PDB entry 1J8U | X-ray diffraction, 1.50 A resolution | chain A

[Chain A]
Molecule: Phenylalanine-4-hydroxylase
Source organism: Homo sapiens
Notes: EC 1.14.16.1; fragment: Catalytic Domain (Residues 103-427)
UniProt: P00439 (PH4H_HUMAN); numbering as in UniProt (aligned over 103-427)
Sequence (325 residues; each row starts with the number of its first residue):
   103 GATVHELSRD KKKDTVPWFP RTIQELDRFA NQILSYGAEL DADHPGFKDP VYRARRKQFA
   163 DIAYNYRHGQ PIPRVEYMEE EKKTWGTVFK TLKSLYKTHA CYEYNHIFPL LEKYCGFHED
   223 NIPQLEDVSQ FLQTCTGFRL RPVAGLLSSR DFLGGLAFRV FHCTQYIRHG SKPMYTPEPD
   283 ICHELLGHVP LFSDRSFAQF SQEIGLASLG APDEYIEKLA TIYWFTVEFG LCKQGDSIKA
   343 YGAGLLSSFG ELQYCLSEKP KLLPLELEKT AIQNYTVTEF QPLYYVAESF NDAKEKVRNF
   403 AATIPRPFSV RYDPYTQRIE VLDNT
Disordered / not traced: 103-117, 425-427
Curated features (UniProtKB/Swiss-Prot):
  - binding site (Fe cation): H285, H290, E330
  - natural variant: A104 (A104D: In PAH deficiency), S110 (S110C: In PAH deficiency), F121 (F121L: In PAH deficiency), T124 (T124I: In PAH deficiency), D129 (D129Y: In PAH deficiency), D143 (D143G: In PAH deficiency), D145 (D145V: In PAH deficiency), H146 (H146Y: In PAH deficiency), G148 (G148S: In PAH deficiency), D151 (D151H: In PAH deficiency), Y154 (Y154N: In PAH deficiency; uncertain significance), R155 (R155P: In PAH deficiency), 123 further natural variant entries in UniProt
  - mutagenesis: I283 (I283C: Loss of positive cooperativity and reduction of fold-activation by L-Phe preincubation)
Bound ions: Fe2+: H285, H290, E330
Residues lining bound ligands: tetrahydrobiopterin (H4B): V245, G247, L248, L249, S250, S251, F254, L255, H264, P281, A322, Y325

[Summary]
Ligands of chain A: tetrahydrobiopterin. The Fe2+ site is built by H285, H290 and E330. From UniProt: 3 Fe
cation-binding residues and one mutagenesis site.
Chain A is Phenylalanine-4-hydroxylase (Homo sapiens); the structure, Catalytic Domain of Human Phenylalanine
Hydroxylase Fe(II) in Complex with Tetrahydrobiopterin, was determined by X-ray diffraction together with 1J8T
from the same study.
